Entry 7NR8 (X-ray diffraction, 1.63 A resolution); this record covers chain A.

== Chain A ==
Name: Mitogen-activated protein kinase 1
Source organism: Homo sapiens
Notes: EC 2.7.11.24
UniProtKB: P28482 (MK01_HUMAN); residues 1-360 here = UniProt positions 1-360
Sequence (368 residues; row label = number of the first residue in the row; numbers below 1 keep their minus sign (Met-7 is residue -7)):
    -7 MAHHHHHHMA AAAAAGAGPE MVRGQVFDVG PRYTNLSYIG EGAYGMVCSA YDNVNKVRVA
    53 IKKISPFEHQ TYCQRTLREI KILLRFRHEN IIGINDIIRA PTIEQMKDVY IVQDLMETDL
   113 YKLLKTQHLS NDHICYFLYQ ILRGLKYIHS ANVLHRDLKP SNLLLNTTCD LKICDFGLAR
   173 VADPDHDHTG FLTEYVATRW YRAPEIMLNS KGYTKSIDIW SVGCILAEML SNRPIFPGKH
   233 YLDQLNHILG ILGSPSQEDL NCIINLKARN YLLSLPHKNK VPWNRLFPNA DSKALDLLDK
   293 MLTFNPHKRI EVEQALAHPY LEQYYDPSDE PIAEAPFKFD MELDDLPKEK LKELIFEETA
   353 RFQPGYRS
Not modelled in the structure: -7 to 10, 357-360
Construct notes: initiating methionine (-7); expression tag (-6 to 0)
Modified / non-standard residues: Cys161 (s,S-(2-hydroxyethyl)thiocysteine; CME)
Ligand contacts: UOE ((2R)-2-[5-[5-chloranyl-2-(oxan-4-ylamino)pyrimidin-4-yl]-3-oxidanylidene-1H-isoindol-2-yl]-N-[(1S)-1-[6-(4-methylpiperazin-1-yl)pyridin-2-yl]-2-oxidanyl-ethyl]propanamide): Ile31, Ala35, Tyr36, Val39, Ala52, Lys54, Ile56, Tyr64, Arg67, Thr68, Glu71, Ile84, Gln105, Asp106, Leu107, Met108, Glu109, Thr110, Asp111, Lys114, Leu156, Cys166, Asp167, Gly169
UniProt features mapped onto this chain:
  - DNA-binding region: Lys259 to Arg277
  - motif: Thr185 to Tyr187 (TXY), Asp318 to Glu322 (Cytoplasmic retention motif), Ala327 to Met333 (Nuclear translocation motif)
  - active site: Asp149 (Proton acceptor)
  - binding site (ATP): Ile31 to Val39, Lys54
  - modified residue: Ala2 (N-acetylalanine), Ser29 (Phosphoserine), Thr185 (Phosphothreonine), Tyr187 (Phosphotyrosine), Thr190 (Phosphothreonine), Ser246 (Phosphoserine), Ser248 (Phosphoserine), Ser284 (Phosphoserine)
  - natural variant: Ile74 (I74N: In NS13), His80 (H80Y: In NS13), Ala174 (A174V: In NS13), Asp318 (D318G: In NS13; D318N: In NS13), Glu322 (E322Q: In NS13), Pro323 (P323R: In NS13)
  - mutagenesis: Lys54 (K54R: Does not inhibit interaction with MAP2K1), Pro176 to Asp179 (Inhibits homodimerization and interaction with TPR), Thr185 (T185A: Inhibits interaction with TPR; when associated with A-187), Tyr187 (Y187A: Inhibits interaction with TPR; when associated with A-185), Leu234 (L234A: Inhibits interaction with TPR), Asp318 (D318A: Loss of dephosphorylation by PTPRJ; D318N: Inhibits interaction with MAP2K1 but not with TPR; when associated with N-321), Asp321 (D321N: Inhibits interaction with MAP2K1 but not with TPR; when associated with N-318)

== In short ==
Chain A binds compound UOE. From UniProt: active-site residue Asp149, 10 ATP-binding residues and 10
mutagenesis sites.
Chain A is Mitogen-activated protein kinase 1 (Homo sapiens); the structure, Discovery of ASTX029, a clinical
candidate which modulates the phosphorylation and catalytic activity of ERK1/2, was determined by X-ray
diffraction (same publication as 7NQQ, 7NQW, 7NR3, 7NR5 and 7NR9).
